6TDU - chains A and F of the 88 polymer chains in the assembly; structure by electron microscopy, 4.32 A resolution (low resolution: residue-level contacts below are approximate; hydrogen-bond / salt-bridge calls are withheld).

# Chain A
Protein: ATPTB1
Source organism: Euglena gracilis
Chain sequence (487 residues; row label = number of the first residue in the row):
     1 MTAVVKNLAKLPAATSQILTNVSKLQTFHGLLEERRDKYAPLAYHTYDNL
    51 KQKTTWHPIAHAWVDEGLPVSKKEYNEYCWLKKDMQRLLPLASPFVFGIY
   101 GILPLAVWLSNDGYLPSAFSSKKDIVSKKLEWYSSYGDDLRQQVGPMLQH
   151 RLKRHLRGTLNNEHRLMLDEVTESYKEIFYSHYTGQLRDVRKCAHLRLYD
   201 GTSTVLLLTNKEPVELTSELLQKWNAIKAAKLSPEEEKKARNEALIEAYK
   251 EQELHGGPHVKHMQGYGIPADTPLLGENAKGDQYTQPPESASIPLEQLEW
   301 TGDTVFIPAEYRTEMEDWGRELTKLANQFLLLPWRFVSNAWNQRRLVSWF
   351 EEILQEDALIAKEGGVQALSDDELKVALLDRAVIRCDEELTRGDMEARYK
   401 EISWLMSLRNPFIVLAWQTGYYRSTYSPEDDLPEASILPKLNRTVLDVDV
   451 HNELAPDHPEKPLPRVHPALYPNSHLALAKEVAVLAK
Unresolved in the structure: 1

# Chain F
Protein: ATP synthase subunit a
Source organism: Euglena gracilis
Chain sequence (274 residues; row label = number of the first residue in the row):
     1 MLNSNIYIIIYGGIIMYSIMIIIQMFLYNFSNKIYIEVEINKYILSKNNI
    51 DIYWIICNCTIIIIITTLNHIINKIGIYNMIEYNICYWLIGTGLGLYISP
   101 FIVFGYKFFVYIMDLNNYSLNIYHNNNKMNDIQQIYNGTNYNDTMIFFIK
   151 DINNIFTIYRSINFFMNWLYQMIYYGVRMWLVFVLHSFSLGSFGELITVI
   201 TDNNLIFNVFYIGLLGLGFILYLIVIFYLGIQIYVYISFSLSFLHSTILL
   251 FLVNYIPHYNNKSIFNTFTNKSIY
Small-molecule neighbours:
  - 3-sn-phosphatidic acid (LPP; 2-(hexadecanoyloxy)-1-[(phosphonooxy)methyl]ethyl hexadecanoate): Asp143, Thr144, Met145, Ile146, Phe147, Phe148
  - fragment of triton x-100 (TRT): Leu27, Leu68, Ile72, Tyr222, Leu223, Ile226
From the paper describing this entry:
  - catalytic residues: Arg178, His186 (proposed by the authors, not directly observed)

# Chain A / chain F interface
Pairs across the interface - 76 pairs, chain A then chain F:
  Leu50(A) with Tyr106(F); Val110(F)
  Gln52(A) with Tyr106(F); Val110(F)
  Lys53(A) with Tyr106(F)
  Ile59(A) with Asn270(F)
  Ala60(A) with Asn270(F)
  Ala62(A) with Asn270(F)
  Trp63(A) with Asn270(F)
  Glu66(A) with Lys271(F)
  Thr159(A) with Ser46(F); Lys47(F); Asn49(F); Ile50(F)
  Leu160(A) with Ile40(F); Asn41(F); Asn49(F); Ile50(F); Tyr53(F)
  Asn161(A) with Glu37(F)
  Asn162(A) with Asn41(F); Leu45(F); Asn49(F)
  Arg165(A) with Asn41(F); Ile44(F); Leu45(F)
  Leu166(A) with Leu45(F)
  Leu168(A) with His258(F)
  Glu170(A) with Asn260(F)
  Arg191(A) with Phe265(F)
  Ala194(A) with Ile264(F)
  His195(A) with Phe265(F)
  Arg197(A) with Asn261(F); Ser263(F); Ile264(F); Thr267(F)
  Leu198(A) with His258(F); Ile264(F)
  Asp200(A) with Tyr259(F); Asn261(F)
  Gly201(A) with Tyr259(F); Asn261(F)
  Thr202(A) with Asn260(F); Asn261(F); Lys262(F)
  Ser203(A) with Ser263(F)
  Val205(A) with Phe268(F)
  Leu216(A) with Phe268(F); Ile273(F)
  Leu221(A) with Phe268(F); Ser272(F)
  Asn225(A) with Ser272(F)
  His262(A) with Tyr259(F)
  Met263(A) with Tyr259(F)
  Gln264(A) with Ile256(F); Tyr259(F)
  Thr272(A) with Lys128(F)
  Trp300(A) with Tyr274(F)
  Gly302(A) with Tyr274(F)
  Thr304(A) with Tyr274(F)
  Phe306(A) with Thr269(F); Asn270(F)
  Tyr311(A) with Ile256(F); Tyr259(F)
  Asp317(A) with Lys47(F)
  Trp318(A) with Lys47(F)
  Gly319(A) with Lys47(F)
  Trp404(A) with Phe265(F)
  Ser407(A) with Thr267(F)
  Leu408(A) with Ile264(F); Phe265(F); Thr267(F)
  Arg409(A) with Thr269(F); Asn270(F); Lys271(F)
  Leu454(A) with Phe265(F)
Also at the interface, not in a pair above, chain A (59 interface residues in all): Pro41, Pro58, Tyr199, Thr217, Ser218, Trp224, Lys228, Pro269, Pro273, Leu275, Gln286, Asp303, Glu453
Also at the interface, not in a pair above, chain F (37 interface residues in all): Asn48, Lys107, Asn126, Asn127, Asn254, Pro257, Asn266

# Overview
59 residues of chain A face 37 of chain F across their interface. Ligands of chain F: 3-sn-phosphatidic acid
and fragment of triton x-100. The paper reports catalytic residues Arg178(F) and His186(F).
Chain A is ATPTB1 and chain F is ATP synthase subunit a, both from Euglena gracilis; the structure, Cryo-EM
structure of Euglena gracilis mitochondrial ATP synthase, full dimer, rotational states 1, was determined by
electron microscopy, deposited together with 6TDV, 6TDW, 6TDX, 6TDY, 6TDZ and 6TE0.
